Entry 3M30 (X-ray diffraction, 1.45 A resolution); this record covers chains D and F of the 6 polymer chains in the assembly.

Chain D:
Molecule: Methyl-coenzyme M reductase I subunit alpha
From: Methanothermobacter marburgensis
Notes: EC 2.8.4.1
UniProt: P11558 (MCRA_METTM); residues 2-550 here = UniProt positions 2-550
Sequence (549 residues; row label = number of the first residue in the row):
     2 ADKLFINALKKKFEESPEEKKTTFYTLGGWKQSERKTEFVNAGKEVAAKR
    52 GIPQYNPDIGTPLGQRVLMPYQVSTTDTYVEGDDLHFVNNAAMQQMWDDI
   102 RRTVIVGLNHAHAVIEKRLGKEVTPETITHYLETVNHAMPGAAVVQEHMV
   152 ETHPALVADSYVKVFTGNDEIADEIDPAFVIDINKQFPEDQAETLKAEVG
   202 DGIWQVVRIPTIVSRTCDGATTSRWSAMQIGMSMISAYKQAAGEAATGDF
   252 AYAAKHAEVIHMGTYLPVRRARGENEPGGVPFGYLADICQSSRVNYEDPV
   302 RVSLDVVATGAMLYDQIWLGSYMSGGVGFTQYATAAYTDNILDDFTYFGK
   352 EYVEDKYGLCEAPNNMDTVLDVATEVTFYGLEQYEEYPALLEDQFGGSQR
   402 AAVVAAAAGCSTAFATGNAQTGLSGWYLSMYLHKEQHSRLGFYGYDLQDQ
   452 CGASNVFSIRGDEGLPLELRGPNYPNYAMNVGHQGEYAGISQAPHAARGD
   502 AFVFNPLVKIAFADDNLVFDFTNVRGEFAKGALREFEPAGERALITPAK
Not modelled in the structure: 550
Modified / non-standard residues: His257 (n1-methylated histidine; MHS); Arg271 (5-methyl-arginine; AGM); Gln400 (2-methyl-glutamine; MGN); Gly445 (thioglycin; GL3); Cys452 (s-methylcysteine; SMC)
UniProt features mapped onto this chain:
  - binding site (coenzyme F430): Gln147
  - binding site (coenzyme B): Arg225, Lys256, His257, Arg270
  - binding site (coenzyme M): Tyr333, Tyr444
  - modified residue: His257 (Pros-methylhistidine), Arg271 (5-methylarginine), Gly445 (1-thioglycine), Asp450 (Z: -2,3-didehydroaspartate), Cys452 (S-methylcysteine)
Bound ions: factor 430 Ni: Gln147 (together with 1-thioethanesulfonic acid)
Small-molecule neighbours:
  - 1-thioethanesulfonic acid (COM): Tyr333, Phe443, Tyr444, Gly445
  - factor 430 (F43), molecule 1: Ala143, Ala144, Val145, Val146, Gln147, Met150, Val151, Met229, Gln230, Met233, Ile236, Ala243, Gly244
  - factor 430 (F43), molecule 2: Gly326, Gly327, Val328, Gly329, Phe330, Thr331, Gln332, Tyr333, Phe396, Gly397, Gly398, Gln400, Gly442, Phe443
  - Coenzyme B / XP9, molecule 1: Arg225, Lys256, His257
  - Coenzyme B / XP9, molecule 2: Arg270, Arg271, Leu320, Met324, Ser325, Phe330, Tyr333, Phe443, Ala479, Met480, Asn481, Val482
  - Zn2+ (ZN): Arg102, Ser215, Arg216, Cys218

Chain F:
Molecule: Methyl-coenzyme M reductase I subunit gamma
From: Methanothermobacter marburgensis
Notes: EC 2.8.4.1
UniProt: P11562 (MCRG_METTM); residue numbers follow UniProt; this construct covers 2-249
Sequence (248 residues; row label = number of the first residue in the row):
     2 AQYYPGTTKVAQNRRNFCNPEYELEKLREISDEDVVKILGHRAPGEEYPS
    52 VHPPLEEMDEPEDAIREMVEPIDGAKAGDRVRYIQFTDSMYFAPAQPYVR
   102 SRAYLCRYRGADAGTLSGRQIIETRERDLEKISKELLETEFFDPARSGVR
   152 GKSVHGHSLRLDEDGMMFDMLRRQIYNKDTGRVEMVKNQIGDELDEPVDL
   202 GEPLDEETLMEKTTIYRVDGEAYRDDVEAVEIMQRIHVLRSQGGFNLE
Not modelled in the structure: 248-249
UniProt features mapped onto this chain:
  - binding site (coenzyme M): Arg120
Bound ions: Mg2+ near Glu30 (its only coordinating residue here)
Small-molecule neighbours: factor 430 (F43): Leu117, Ser118, Gly119, Arg120, Lys153, Ser154, Val155, His156, Gly157, His158

How chain D and chain F interact:
Pairs across the interface (108; chain D residue first):
  Phe14(D) with Arg161(F)
  Glu16(D) with Arg161(F), salt bridge
  Glu20(D) with Arg161(F)
  Lys21(D) with Arg161(F); Leu162(F), hydrogen bond (backbone-backbone); Asp220(F), salt bridge
  Lys22(D) with Leu162(F); Asp163(F); Glu164(F), hydrogen bond (side chain-backbone)
  Thr23(D) with Arg161(F); Leu162(F), hydrogen bond (backbone-backbone); Asp163(F); Glu164(F), hydrogen bond (backbone-backbone)
  Thr24(D) with Glu164(F)
  Phe25(D) with Arg161(F); Phe169(F), hydrophobic
  Tyr26(D) with Phe169(F); Asp170(F), hydrogen bond (side chain-backbone); Arg173(F)
  Thr62(D) with Lys153(F); Ser154(F); Met171(F); Leu172(F)
  Pro63(D) with Met171(F)
  Leu64(D) with Met171(F)
  Gln66(D) with Phe169(F); Met171(F)
  Arg67(D) with His156(F), hydrogen bond; Leu160(F); Phe169(F)
  Met367(D) with His238(F); Val239(F), hydrophobic; Ser242(F)
  Leu371(D) with Gln235(F)
  Thr375(D) with Gln235(F), hydrogen bond
  Glu376(D) with Arg225(F), salt bridge
  Phe379(D) with Tyr224(F), hydrophobic; Arg225(F)
  Glu383(D) with Val219(F); Arg225(F), salt bridge
  Glu386(D) with Tyr217(F); Arg218(F), hydrogen bond (backbone-side chain); Val219(F), hydrogen bond (side chain-backbone)
  Pro389(D) with Tyr92(F); Arg161(F)
  Leu392(D) with Met91(F), hydrophobic; Tyr92(F); Ser159(F)
  Glu393(D) with Ser159(F), hydrogen bond (backbone-backbone); Leu160(F); Arg161(F), salt bridge
  Phe396(D) with His156(F); His158(F); Ser159(F), hydrogen bond (backbone-side chain)
  Gly398(D) with Ser118(F), hydrogen bond (backbone-side chain)
  Arg401(D) with Met91(F); His158(F), hydrogen bond; Ser159(F)
  Ser425(D) with His238(F), hydrogen bond
  Leu429(D) with His238(F)
  Tyr432(D) with Met234(F); His238(F); Arg241(F), hydrogen bond
  Leu433(D) with Tyr224(F)
  Lys435(D) with Tyr99(F); Arg103(F)
  Glu436(D) with Tyr5(F), hydrogen bond; Arg15(F), salt bridge; Arg103(F), salt bridge; Tyr217(F); Tyr224(F); Met234(F)
  Gln437(D) with Arg15(F); Ile216(F); Tyr217(F), hydrogen bond (backbone-backbone); Tyr224(F)
  His438(D) with Met91(F); Ile216(F); Tyr217(F)
  Ser439(D) with Arg15(F); Gln97(F); Pro98(F); Tyr99(F), hydrogen bond (backbone-backbone); Val100(F), hydrogen bond (side chain-backbone)
  Arg440(D) with Asp89(F), hydrogen bond (side chain-backbone); Met91(F); Gln97(F), hydrogen bond; Pro98(F); Tyr99(F); Ser118(F), hydrogen bond (side chain-backbone); His158(F); Ile216(F)
  Leu441(D) with Tyr99(F); Ser118(F)
  Gly442(D) with Leu117(F); Ser118(F), hydrogen bond (backbone-backbone)
  Tyr444(D) with Gly115(F); Thr116(F); Leu117(F)
  Asp447(D) with Tyr99(F)
  Gln451(D) with Arg241(F), hydrogen bond
  Ala454(D) with His238(F); Arg241(F); Ser242(F)
  Ser455(D) with Arg241(F); Gly245(F)
  Phe458(D) with Phe246(F)
  Ser459(D) with Gly245(F)
Also at the interface, not in a pair above, chain D (53 interface residues in all): Val370, Glu387, Ala390, Gly397, Tyr428, Phe443, Ile460
Also at the interface, not in a pair above, chain F (49 interface residues in all): Phe93, Ile122, Gly166, Met168, Val231

Overview:
Chain D and chain F form an interface of 53 and 49 residues respectively, with 24 hydrogen bonds and 7 salt
bridges. Polar pairs include Glu16(D)-Arg161(F), Lys21(D)-Asp220(F) and Glu376(D)-Arg225(F). One factor 430
molecule is bound between chain D and chain F.
Here chain D is Methyl-coenzyme M reductase I subunit alpha and chain F is Methyl-coenzyme M reductase I
subunit gamma, both from Methanothermobacter marburgensis. Entry 3M30 (Structural Insight into Methyl-Coenzyme
M Reductase Chemistry using Coenzyme B Analogues) was determined by X-ray diffraction, deposited together with
3M1V, 3M2R, 3M2U, 3M2V and 3M32.
